PDB entry 3MDY | X-ray diffraction, 2.05 A resolution | chains A and B

Chain A:
Name: Bone morphogenetic protein receptor type-1B
Organism: Homo sapiens
Notes: EC 2.7.11.30; fragment: BMPR1B cytoplasmic (GS and kinase) domain (residue 168-502)
UniProt: O00238 (BMR1B_HUMAN); residues 168-502 here = UniProt positions 168-502
Chain sequence (337 residues; each row starts with the number of its first residue):
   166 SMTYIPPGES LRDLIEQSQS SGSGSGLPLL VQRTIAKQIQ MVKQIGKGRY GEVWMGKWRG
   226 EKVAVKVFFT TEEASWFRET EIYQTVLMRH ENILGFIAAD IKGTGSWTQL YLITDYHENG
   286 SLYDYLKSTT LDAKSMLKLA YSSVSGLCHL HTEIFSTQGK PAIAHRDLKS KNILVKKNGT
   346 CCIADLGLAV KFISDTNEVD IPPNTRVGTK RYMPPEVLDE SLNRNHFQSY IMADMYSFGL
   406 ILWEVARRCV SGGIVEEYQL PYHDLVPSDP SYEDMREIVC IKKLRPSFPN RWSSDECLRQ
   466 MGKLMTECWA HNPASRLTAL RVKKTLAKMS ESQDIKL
Not modelled in the structure: 166-173, 359-367
Construct notes: expression tag (166-167)
Curated features (UniProtKB/Swiss-Prot):
  - active site: Asp332 (Proton acceptor)
  - binding site (ATP): Ile210 to Val218, Lys231
  - natural variant: Ile200 (I200K: In BDA2), Asp297 (D297N: In a metastatic melanoma sample), Lys325 (K325N: In BDA1D), Arg486 (R486Q: In brachydactyly type C and BDA2; R486W: In BDA2)
Small-molecule neighbours: FKBP12 (LDN; 4-[6-(4-piperazin-1-ylphenyl)pyrazolo[1,5-a]pyrimidin-3-yl]quinoline): Ile210, Lys212, Gly213, Val218, Ala229, Lys231, Leu259, Thr279, Asp280, Tyr281, His282, Glu283, Asn284, Gly285, Ser286, Asp289, Lys336, Asn337, Leu339, Ala349, Asp350

Chain B:
Name: Peptidyl-prolyl cis-trans isomerase FKBP1A
Organism: Homo sapiens
Notes: EC 5.2.1.8; fragment: fkbp12
UniProt: P62942 (FKB1A_HUMAN); residues 1-108 here = UniProt positions 1-108
Chain sequence (109 residues; each row starts with the number of its first residue; numbering starts at 0):
     0 SMGVQVETIS PGDGRTFPKR GQTCVVHYTG MLEDGKKFDS SRDRNKPFKF MLGKQEVIRG
    60 WEEGVAQMSV GQRAKLTISP DYAYGATGHP GIIPPHATLV FDVELLKLE
Construct notes: expression tag (0)
Curated features (UniProtKB/Swiss-Prot):
  - modified residue: Lys53 (N6-acetyllysine)

Chain A / chain B interface:
Residue-residue contacts - 37 pairs, chain A then chain B:
  Gln182(A) - Arg43(B)
  Gln182(A) - Lys45(B)
  Ser183(A) - Arg43(B)
  Ser186(A) - Asp42(B)
  Pro193(A) - Asp38(B)
  Pro193(A) - Arg43(B)
  Leu194(A) - Phe37(B)  hydrophobic
  Leu194(A) - Asp38(B)
  Leu194(A) - Tyr83(B)  hydrophobic
  Leu194(A) - His88(B)
  Leu194(A) - Ile92(B)  hydrophobic
  Leu195(A) - Tyr27(B)
  Leu195(A) - Asp38(B)  hydrogen bond (backbone-side chain)
  Leu195(A) - Tyr83(B)
  Leu195(A) - Phe100(B)  hydrophobic
  Val196(A) - Phe47(B)  hydrophobic
  Gln197(A) - His88(B)  hydrogen bond
  Arg198(A) - Glu55(B)
  Arg198(A) - Tyr83(B)
  Arg198(A) - Gly87(B)  hydrogen bond (side chain-backbone)
  Arg198(A) - His88(B)  hydrogen bond
  Thr199(A) - Glu55(B)
  Lys202(A) - Lys53(B)
  Lys202(A) - Glu55(B)  salt bridge
  Gln203(A) - Glu55(B)  hydrogen bond
  Trp241(A) - Thr86(B)
  Trp241(A) - Pro89(B)
  Phe242(A) - Thr86(B)
  Phe242(A) - Pro89(B)  hydrophobic
  Thr245(A) - Pro89(B)
  Glu246(A) - Pro89(B)
  Glu246(A) - Gly90(B)
  Gln249(A) - His88(B)  hydrogen bond
  Gln249(A) - Pro89(B)  hydrogen bond (side chain-backbone)
  Gln249(A) - Ile91(B)
  Ala264(A) - His88(B)
  Ile266(A) - Thr86(B)
Also at the interface, not in a pair above, chain A (21 interface residues in all): Leu179, Glu238
Also at the interface, not in a pair above, chain B (21 interface residues in all): Gln54, Val56, Trp60

Overview:
Chain A and chain B each contribute 21 residues to their interface; the contacts include 7 hydrogen bonds and
1 salt bridge. Among the polar pairs are Lys202(A)-Glu55(B), Leu195(A)-Asp38(B) and Gln197(A)-His88(B).
Ligands of chain A: FKBP12.
Chain A is Bone morphogenetic protein receptor type-1B and chain B is Peptidyl-prolyl cis-trans isomerase
FKBP1A, both from Homo sapiens; the structure, Crystal structure of the cytoplasmic domain of the bone
morphogenetic protein receptor type-1B (BMPR1B) in complex ..., was determined by X-ray diffraction.
